PDB entry 4BA2 | X-ray diffraction, 2.50 A resolution | chains A and B of the 4 polymer chains in the assembly

== Chain A ==
Molecule: Probable exosome complex exonuclease 2
Organism: Sulfolobus solfataricus
UniProt: Q9UXC0 (ECX2_SULSO); residue numbers follow UniProt; this construct covers 1-275
Amino-acid sequence (277 residues; row label = number of the first residue in the row; numbers below 1 keep their minus sign (Gly-1 is residue -1)):
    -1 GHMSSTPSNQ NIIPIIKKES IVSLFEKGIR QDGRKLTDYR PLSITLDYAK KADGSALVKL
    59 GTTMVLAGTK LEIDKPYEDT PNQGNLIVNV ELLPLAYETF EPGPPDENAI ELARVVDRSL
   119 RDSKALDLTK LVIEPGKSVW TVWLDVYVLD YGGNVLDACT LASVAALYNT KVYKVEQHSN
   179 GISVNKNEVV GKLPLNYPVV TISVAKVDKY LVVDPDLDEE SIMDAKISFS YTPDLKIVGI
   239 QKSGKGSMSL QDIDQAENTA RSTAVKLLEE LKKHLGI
Unresolved in the structure: 177-179
Construct notes: expression tag (-1 to 0)
Bound ions: Na+: Glu105 (shared with Ile101(B) of chain B)
UniProt features mapped onto this chain:
  - mutagenesis: Arg112 (R112E: Abolishes exoribonuclease activity of the complex; when associated with E-116), Arg116 (R116E: Abolishes exoribonuclease activity of the complex; when associated with E-112), Glu218 (E218A: Does not change activity)

== Chain B ==
Molecule: Probable exosome complex exonuclease 1
Organism: Sulfolobus solfataricus
UniProt: Q9UXC2 (ECX1_SULSO); numbering as in UniProt (aligned over 1-248)
Amino-acid sequence (250 residues; numbered -1 to 248; the number before each row is that of its first residue; numbers below 1 keep their minus sign (Gly-1 is residue -1)):
    -1 GHMREMLQVE RPKLILDDGK RTDGRKPDEL RSIKIELGVL KNADGSAIFE MGNTKAIAAV
    59 YGPKEMHPRH LSLPDRAVLR VRYHMTPFST DERKNPAPSR REIELSKVIR EALESAVLVE
   119 LFPRTAIDVF TEILQADAGS RLVSLMAASL ALADAGIPMR DLIAGVAVGK ADGVIILDLN
   179 ETEAMWGEAD MPIAMMPSLN QVTLFQLNGS MTPDEFRQAF DLAVKGINII YNLEREALKS
   239 KYVEFKEEGV
Unresolved in the structure: -1 to 7, 242-248
Construct notes: expression tag (-1 to 0); engineered mutation Ala182 (Asp in Q9UXC2)
Bound ions: Na+: Ile101 (shared with Glu105(A) of chain A)
UniProt features mapped onto this chain:
  - mutagenesis: Arg98 (R98E: Abolishes exoribonuclease activity; when associated with E-99), Arg99 (R99E: Abolishes exoribonuclease activity; when associated with E-98)
Reported in the primary citation:
  - binding site for phosphate ion: Arg99, Arg139
  - binding site for the 4-nt RNA strand: Arg99, Arg139
  - mutagenesis - D182A: abolished catalytic activity (citing earlier work)
  - catalytic residues: Asp188 (proposed by the authors, not directly observed)

== Chain A / chain B interface ==
Contacting residue pairs (90; chain A residue first):
  Gly-1(A) - Pro96(B)
  His0(A) - Arg80(B)
  Met1(A) - Arg78(B)
  Met1(A) - Val79(B)
  Met1(A) - Phe128(B)  hydrophobic
  Ser2(A) - Leu77(B)
  Ser2(A) - Arg78(B)
  Ser2(A) - Val79(B)  hydrogen bond (backbone-backbone)
  Ser2(A) - Ser104(B)
  Ser2(A) - Lys105(B)
  Ser2(A) - Arg108(B)  hydrogen bond
  Ser3(A) - Leu77(B)
  Ser3(A) - Arg78(B)
  Ser3(A) - Arg108(B)  hydrogen bond (backbone-side chain)
  Thr4(A) - Arg74(B)  hydrogen bond
  Thr4(A) - Val76(B)
  Thr4(A) - Leu77(B)  hydrogen bond (side chain-backbone)
  Thr4(A) - Arg108(B)
  Thr4(A) - Glu112(B)  hydrogen bond
  Pro5(A) - Leu71(B)
  Pro5(A) - Arg108(B)
  Ser6(A) - His68(B)
  Ser6(A) - Leu69(B)
  Ser6(A) - Ser70(B)
  Ser6(A) - Leu71(B)
  Val86(A) - Arg98(B)  hydrogen bond (backbone-side chain)
  Asn87(A) - Arg98(B)  hydrogen bond
  Glu105(A) - Ile101(B)
  Glu105(A) - Lys105(B)
  Glu105(A) - Arg108(B)  salt bridge
  Asn106(A) - Lys105(B)
  Ile108(A) - Arg98(B)
  Ile108(A) - Ile101(B)  hydrophobic
  Glu109(A) - Lys105(B)  salt bridge
  Ala111(A) - Arg98(B)
  Arg112(A) - Arg98(B)
  Arg112(A) - Arg99(B)
  Arg112(A) - Glu102(B)  salt bridge
  Arg116(A) - Glu102(B)  salt bridge
  Arg116(A) - Asn206(B)
  Asp120(A) - Asn206(B)
  Asp120(A) - Gly207(B)  hydrogen bond (side chain-backbone)
  Leu233(A) - Pro211(B)
  Lys234(A) - Ser208(B)
  Lys234(A) - Met209(B)
  Ile235(A) - Gly207(B)
  Ile235(A) - Ser208(B)  hydrogen bond (backbone-side chain)
  Ile235(A) - Met209(B)  hydrogen bond (backbone-backbone)
  Ile235(A) - Pro211(B)  hydrophobic
  Ile235(A) - Phe214(B)  hydrophobic
  Val236(A) - Gly207(B)
  Val236(A) - Ser208(B)
  Gly237(A) - Leu205(B)
  Ile238(A) - Phe203(B)  hydrophobic
  Ile238(A) - Gln204(B)
  Ile238(A) - Leu205(B)  hydrogen bond (backbone-backbone)
  Ile238(A) - Phe214(B)  hydrophobic
  Gln239(A) - Glu102(B)  hydrogen bond
  Gln239(A) - Val106(B)
  Gln239(A) - Phe203(B)
  Gln239(A) - Gln204(B)  hydrogen bond
  Lys240(A) - Val200(B)
  Lys240(A) - Thr201(B)  hydrogen bond (side chain-backbone)
  Lys240(A) - Phe203(B)  hydrogen bond (backbone-backbone)
  Ser241(A) - Glu109(B)
  Gly242(A) - Glu109(B)  hydrogen bond (backbone-side chain)
  Lys243(A) - Arg74(B)
  Lys243(A) - Glu109(B)
  Lys243(A) - Glu112(B)
  Lys243(A) - Ser113(B)  hydrogen bond (backbone-side chain)
  Gly244(A) - Ser113(B)
  Ser245(A) - Ser113(B)
  Ser245(A) - Gln199(B)  hydrogen bond
  Ser245(A) - Val200(B)
  Met246(A) - Gln199(B)  hydrogen bond (backbone-side chain)
  Met246(A) - Val200(B)  hydrogen bond (backbone-backbone)
  Ser247(A) - Asn198(B)
  Ser247(A) - Gln199(B)
  Leu248(A) - Asn198(B)
  Leu248(A) - Val200(B)  hydrophobic
  Leu248(A) - Phe218(B)  hydrophobic
  Leu248(A) - Val222(B)  hydrophobic
  Gln249(A) - Asn198(B)
  Ile251(A) - Val200(B)  hydrophobic
  Ile251(A) - Phe218(B)  hydrophobic
  Asp252(A) - Arg215(B)  salt bridge
  Glu255(A) - Arg215(B)  salt bridge
  Asn256(A) - Arg215(B)
  Arg259(A) - Pro211(B)
  Arg259(A) - Arg215(B)
Other interface residues (no listed pair), chain A (41 interface residues in all): Ile225
Other interface residues (no listed pair), chain B (44 interface residues in all): Asp126, Met193, Met194, Leu202, Thr210

== In short ==
The interface between chain A and chain B involves 41 residues on one side and 44 on the other; the contacts
include 21 hydrogen bonds and 6 salt bridges. Among the polar pairs are Glu105(A)-Arg108(B),
Glu109(A)-Lys105(B) and Arg112(A)-Glu102(B). The paper reports the catalytic residue Asp188(B); D182A of chain
B abolishes catalytic activity.
Chain A is Probable exosome complex exonuclease 2 and chain B is Probable exosome complex exonuclease 1, both
from Sulfolobus solfataricus; the structure, Archaeal exosome (Rrp4-Rrp41(D182A)-Rrp42) bound to inorganic
phosphate, was determined by X-ray diffraction together with 4BA1 from the same study.
